6C0W - chains B and J of the 11 polymer chains in the assembly; structure by electron microscopy, 4.00 A resolution.

Chain B:
Protein: Histone H4
Source organism: Homo sapiens
UniProtKB: P62805 (H4_HUMAN); residues 0-101 here correspond to UniProt positions 1-102 (UniProt number = residue number + 1)
Chain sequence (102 residues; row label = number of the first residue in the row; numbering starts at 0):
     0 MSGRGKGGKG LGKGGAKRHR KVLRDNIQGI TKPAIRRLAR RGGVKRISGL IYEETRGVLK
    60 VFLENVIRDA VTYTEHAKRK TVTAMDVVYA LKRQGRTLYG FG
Not modelled in the structure: 0-22
Swiss-Prot annotation at these positions:
  - DNA-binding region: Lys16 to Lys20
  - modified residue: Ser1 (N-acetylserine), Arg3 (Asymmetric dimethylarginine), Lys5 (N6-(2-hydroxyisobutyryl)lysine), Lys8 (N6-(2-hydroxyisobutyryl)lysine), Lys12 (N6-(2-hydroxyisobutyryl)lysine), Lys16 (N6-(2-hydroxyisobutyryl)lysine), Lys20 (N6,N6,N6-trimethyllysine), Lys31 (N6-(2-hydroxyisobutyryl)lysine), Lys44 (N6-(2-hydroxyisobutyryl)lysine), Ser47 (Phosphoserine), Tyr51 (Phosphotyrosine), Lys59 (N6-(2-hydroxyisobutyryl)lysine), Lys77 (N6-(2-hydroxyisobutyryl)lysine), Lys79 (N6-(2-hydroxyisobutyryl)lysine), Thr80 (Phosphothreonine), Tyr88 (Phosphotyrosine), Lys91 (N6-(2-hydroxyisobutyryl)lysine)
  - cross-link (Glycyl lysine isopeptide (Lys-Gly)): Lys12 (interchain with G-Cter in SUMO2), Lys20 (interchain with G-Cter in SUMO2), Lys31 (interchain with G-Cter in SUMO2), Lys59 (interchain with G-Cter in SUMO2), Lys79 (interchain with G-Cter in SUMO2), Lys91 (interchain with G-Cter in SUMO2)
What the authors report for this chain:
  - conformationally variable residues (order/disorder transition): Arg23

Chain J:
Molecule: 147 mer DNA
Sequence (147 nucleotides; row label = number of the first residue in the row; numbers below 1 keep their minus sign (DA-73 is residue -73)):
   -73 ATCGGATGTA TATATCTGAC ACGTGCCTGG AGACTAGGGA GTAATCCCCT TGGCGGTTAA
   -13 AACGCGGGGG ACAGCGCGTA CGTGCGTTTA AGCGGTGCTA GAGCTGTCTA CGACCAATTG
    47 AGCGGCCTCG GCACCGGATT CTCAGAT
Not modelled in the structure: -73 to -70, 70-73

Chain B / chain J interface:
Pairs across the interface - 11 pairs, chain B then chain J:
  Arg35(B) - DG8(J)  salt bridge to the phosphate
  Arg45(B) - DC7(J)  hydrogen bond to the sugar
  Arg45(B) - DG8(J)  phosphate contact
  Ile46(B) - DC7(J)  sugar contact
  Ile46(B) - DG8(J)  hydrogen bond to the phosphate
  Ser47(B) - DC7(J)  hydrogen bond to the phosphate
  Gly48(B) - DC7(J)  hydrogen bond to the phosphate
  Arg78(B) - DA28(J)  phosphate contact
  Lys79(B) - DA28(J)  hydrogen bond to the phosphate
  Thr80(B) - DG27(J)  hydrogen bond to the phosphate
  Thr80(B) - DA28(J)  hydrogen bond to the phosphate
Other interface residues (no listed pair), chain B (9 interface residues in all): Lys77
Other interface residues (no listed pair), chain J (5 interface residues in all): DG29

Overview:
Chain B and chain J form an interface of 9 and 5 residues respectively; the contacts include 7 hydrogen bonds
and 1 salt bridge. Polar pairs include Arg45(B)-DC7(J), Ile46(B)-DG8(J) and Ser47(B)-DC7(J). From UniProt: a
DNA-binding region on chain B. The paper reports conformational variability at Arg23(B).
Chain B is Histone H4 (Homo sapiens) and chain J is 147 mer DNA; the structure, Cryo-EM structure of human
kinetochore protein CENP-N with the centromeric nucleosome containing CENP-A, was determined by electron
microscopy (same publication as 6EQT).
